PDB entry 2OQI | X-ray diffraction, 2.80 A resolution | chains A and B

Chain A (and B):
Molecule: Dipeptidyl peptidase 4 (Dipeptidyl peptidase IV) (DPP IV) (T-cell activation antigen CD26) (TP103) (Adenosine deaminase complexing protein 2) (ADABP)
Source organism: Homo sapiens
Notes: EC 3.4.14.5; chain B of this document is another copy of the same molecule, construct and numbering; everything in this record applies to it too
Reference sequence: P27487 (DPP4_HUMAN); residues 39-766 here = UniProt positions 39-766
Chain sequence (728 residues; numbered 39 to 766; the number before each row is that of its first residue):
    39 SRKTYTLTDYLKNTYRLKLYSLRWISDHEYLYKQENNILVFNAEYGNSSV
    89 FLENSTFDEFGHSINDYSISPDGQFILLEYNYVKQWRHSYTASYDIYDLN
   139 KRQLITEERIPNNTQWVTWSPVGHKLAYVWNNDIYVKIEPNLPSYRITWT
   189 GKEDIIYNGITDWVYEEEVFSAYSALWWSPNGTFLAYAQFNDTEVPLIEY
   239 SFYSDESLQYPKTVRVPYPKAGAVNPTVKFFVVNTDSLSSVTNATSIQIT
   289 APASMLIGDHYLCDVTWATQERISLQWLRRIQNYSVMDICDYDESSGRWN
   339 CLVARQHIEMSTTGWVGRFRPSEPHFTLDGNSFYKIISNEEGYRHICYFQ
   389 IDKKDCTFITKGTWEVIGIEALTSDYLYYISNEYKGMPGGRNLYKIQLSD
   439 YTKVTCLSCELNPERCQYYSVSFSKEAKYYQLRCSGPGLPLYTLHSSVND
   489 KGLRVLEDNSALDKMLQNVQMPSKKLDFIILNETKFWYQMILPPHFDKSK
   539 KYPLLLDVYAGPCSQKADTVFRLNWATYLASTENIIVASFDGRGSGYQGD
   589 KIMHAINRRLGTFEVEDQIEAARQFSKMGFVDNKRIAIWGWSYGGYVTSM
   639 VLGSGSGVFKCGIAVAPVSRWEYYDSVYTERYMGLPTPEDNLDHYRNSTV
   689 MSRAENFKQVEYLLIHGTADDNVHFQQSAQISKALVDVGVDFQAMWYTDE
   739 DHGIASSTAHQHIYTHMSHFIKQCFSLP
Unresolved in the structure: 765-766
Curated features (UniProtKB/Swiss-Prot):
  - active site (Charge relay system): Ser630, Asp708, His740
  - glycosylation (N-linked (GlcNAc...) asparagine): Asn85, Asn92, Asn150, Asn219, Asn229, Asn281, Asn321, Asn520, Asn685
  - mutagenesis: Asn85 (N85A: Does not inhibit dipeptidyl peptidase activity, interaction with ADA and homodimer formation), Asn92 (N92A: Does not inhibit dipeptidyl peptidase activity, interaction with ADA and homodimer formation), Asn150 (N150A: Does not inhibit dipeptidyl peptidase activity, interaction with ADA and homodimer formation), Glu205 (E205K: Inhibits dipeptidyl peptidase activity), Glu206 (E206L: Inhibits dipeptidyl peptidase activity), Asn219 (N219A: Does not inhibit dipeptidyl peptidase activity, interaction with ADA and homodimer formation), Asn229 (N229A: Does not inhibit dipeptidyl peptidase activity, interaction with ADA and homodimer formation), Asn281 (N281A: Does not inhibit dipeptidyl peptidase activity, interaction with ADA and homodimer formation), Asn321 (N321A: Does not inhibit dipeptidyl peptidase activity, interaction with ADA and homodimer formation), Asn520 (N520A: Does not inhibit dipeptidyl peptidase activity, interaction with ADA and homodimer formation), Asn685 (N685A: Does not inhibit dipeptidyl peptidase activity, interaction with ADA and homodimer formation), His750 (H750A: Inhibits weakly homodimerization and dipeptidyl peptidase activity ...)
Disulfide bonds: Cys328-Cys339, Cys385-Cys394, Cys444-Cys447, Cys454-Cys472, Cys649-Cys762

Interface between chain A and chain B:
Contacting residue pairs (103):
  Pro234(A) - Tyr248(B)
  Leu235(A) - Tyr248(B)
  Ile236(A) - Pro249(B)
  Glu237(A) - Ser239(B)  hydrogen bond (backbone-side chain)
  Glu237(A) - Thr251(B)  hydrogen bond
  Tyr238(A) - Ser239(B)
  Ser239(A) - Glu237(B)
  Tyr241(A) - Phe713(B)
  Tyr241(A) - Gln714(B)
  Tyr241(A) - Ala717(B)  hydrophobic
  Tyr241(A) - Gln718(B)
  Ser242(A) - Gln718(B)
  Ser242(A) - Lys721(B)  hydrogen bond (backbone-side chain)
  Asp243(A) - Gln718(B)
  Glu244(A) - Arg658(B)  salt bridge
  Glu244(A) - Tyr661(B)  hydrogen bond (backbone-side chain)
  Glu244(A) - Thr687(B)
  Glu244(A) - Met689(B)
  Glu244(A) - Gln718(B)
  Ser245(A) - Arg658(B)
  Leu246(A) - Tyr661(B)
  Leu246(A) - Gln714(B)  hydrogen bond (backbone-side chain)
  Gln247(A) - Lys258(B)
  Gln247(A) - Ala259(B)
  Gln247(A) - Glu660(B)
  Gln247(A) - Tyr661(B)
  Gln247(A) - Gln714(B)  hydrogen bond (backbone-side chain)
  Tyr248(A) - Pro234(B)
  Tyr248(A) - Leu235(B)
  Tyr248(A) - Tyr256(B)  hydrogen bond (side chain-backbone)
  Tyr248(A) - Pro257(B)
  Tyr248(A) - Lys258(B)  hydrogen bond (side chain-backbone)
  Tyr248(A) - Ala261(B)
  Pro249(A) - Ile236(B)
  Pro249(A) - Gln714(B)
  Thr251(A) - Glu237(B)  hydrogen bond
  Arg253(A) - Arg253(B)
  Tyr256(A) - Tyr248(B)  hydrogen bond (backbone-side chain)
  Pro257(A) - Tyr248(B)
  Lys258(A) - Gln247(B)
  Lys258(A) - Tyr248(B)  hydrogen bond (backbone-side chain)
  Ala259(A) - Gln247(B)
  Ala261(A) - Tyr248(B)
  Arg658(A) - Glu244(B)  salt bridge
  Glu660(A) - Gln247(B)
  Tyr661(A) - Glu244(B)  hydrogen bond (side chain-backbone)
  Tyr661(A) - Leu246(B)
  Thr687(A) - Glu244(B)
  Met689(A) - Glu244(B)
  Phe713(A) - Tyr241(B)
  Phe713(A) - Trp734(B)
  Gln714(A) - Tyr241(B)
  Gln714(A) - Leu246(B)  hydrogen bond (side chain-backbone)
  Gln714(A) - Gln247(B)  hydrogen bond (side chain-backbone)
  Gln714(A) - Pro249(B)
  Ser716(A) - Trp734(B)
  Ala717(A) - Trp734(B)
  Ala717(A) - Thr736(B)  hydrogen bond (backbone-side chain)
  Gln718(A) - Tyr241(B)
  Gln718(A) - Ser242(B)
  Gln718(A) - Glu244(B)
  Ser720(A) - Trp734(B)  hydrogen bond
  Ser720(A) - Thr736(B)
  Lys721(A) - Ser242(B)  hydrogen bond (side chain-backbone)
  Lys721(A) - Thr736(B)
  Val724(A) - Tyr735(B)  hydrophobic
  Val724(A) - Thr746(B)
  Val724(A) - Ala747(B)  hydrophobic
  Val724(A) - His750(B)
  Asp725(A) - Thr746(B)  hydrogen bond
  Val728(A) - His750(B)  hydrogen bond (backbone-side chain)
  Asp729(A) - His754(B)  salt bridge
  Asp729(A) - His757(B)
  Phe730(A) - Met733(B)
  Phe730(A) - His750(B)
  Phe730(A) - His754(B)  hydrogen bond (backbone-side chain)
  Gln731(A) - Gln731(B)
  Ala732(A) - Ala732(B)
  Ala732(A) - Met733(B)  hydrophobic
  Met733(A) - Phe730(B)
  Met733(A) - Ala732(B)  hydrophobic
  Trp734(A) - Leu702(B)  hydrophobic
  Trp734(A) - Phe713(B)
  Trp734(A) - Ser716(B)
  Trp734(A) - Ser720(B)  hydrogen bond
  Trp734(A) - Ala732(B)  hydrophobic
  Trp734(A) - Met733(B)
  Trp734(A) - Trp734(B)  hydrophobic
  Tyr735(A) - Val724(B)  hydrophobic
  Thr736(A) - Ala717(B)  hydrogen bond (side chain-backbone)
  Thr736(A) - Ser720(B)
  Thr736(A) - Lys721(B)
  Asp737(A) - Lys721(B)
  Thr746(A) - Val724(B)
  Thr746(A) - Asp725(B)  hydrogen bond
  Ala747(A) - Val724(B)  hydrophobic
  His750(A) - Val724(B)
  His750(A) - Val728(B)  hydrogen bond (side chain-backbone)
  His750(A) - Asp729(B)
  His750(A) - Phe730(B)
  His754(A) - Asp729(B)  salt bridge
  His754(A) - Phe730(B)
  His757(A) - Asp729(B)
Interface residues without a listed pair, chain A (52 interface residues in all): Leu702
Interface residues without a listed pair, chain B (52 interface residues in all): Tyr238, Asp243, Ser245, Asp737

In short:
Chain A and chain B each contribute 52 residues to their interface; the contacts include 24 hydrogen bonds and
4 salt bridges. Among the polar pairs are Glu244(A)-Arg658(B), Asp729(A)-His754(B) and Glu237(A)-Ser239(B).
UniProt lists 3 active-site residues and 12 mutagenesis sites on chain A.
Both chains are Dipeptidyl peptidase 4 (Dipeptidyl peptidase IV) (DPP IV) (T-cell activation antigen CD26)
(TP103) (Adenosine deaminase complexing protein 2) (ADABP) (Homo sapiens). Entry 2OQI (Human Dipeptidyl
Peptidase IV (DPP4) with Piperidinone-constrained phenethylamine) was determined by X-ray diffraction (same
publication as 2OQV).
